PDB entry 4XMN | X-ray diffraction, 7.60 A resolution (low resolution: residue-level contacts below are approximate; hydrogen-bond / salt-bridge calls are withheld) | chains E and L of the 7 polymer chains in the assembly

[Chain E]
Name: Nucleoporin NUP120
Organism: Saccharomyces cerevisiae (strain ATCC 204508 / S288c)
UniProtKB: P35729 (NU120_YEAST); numbering as in UniProt (aligned over 1-1037)
Chain sequence (1045 residues; each row starts with the number of its first residue; numbers below 1 keep their minus sign (Met-7 is residue -7)):
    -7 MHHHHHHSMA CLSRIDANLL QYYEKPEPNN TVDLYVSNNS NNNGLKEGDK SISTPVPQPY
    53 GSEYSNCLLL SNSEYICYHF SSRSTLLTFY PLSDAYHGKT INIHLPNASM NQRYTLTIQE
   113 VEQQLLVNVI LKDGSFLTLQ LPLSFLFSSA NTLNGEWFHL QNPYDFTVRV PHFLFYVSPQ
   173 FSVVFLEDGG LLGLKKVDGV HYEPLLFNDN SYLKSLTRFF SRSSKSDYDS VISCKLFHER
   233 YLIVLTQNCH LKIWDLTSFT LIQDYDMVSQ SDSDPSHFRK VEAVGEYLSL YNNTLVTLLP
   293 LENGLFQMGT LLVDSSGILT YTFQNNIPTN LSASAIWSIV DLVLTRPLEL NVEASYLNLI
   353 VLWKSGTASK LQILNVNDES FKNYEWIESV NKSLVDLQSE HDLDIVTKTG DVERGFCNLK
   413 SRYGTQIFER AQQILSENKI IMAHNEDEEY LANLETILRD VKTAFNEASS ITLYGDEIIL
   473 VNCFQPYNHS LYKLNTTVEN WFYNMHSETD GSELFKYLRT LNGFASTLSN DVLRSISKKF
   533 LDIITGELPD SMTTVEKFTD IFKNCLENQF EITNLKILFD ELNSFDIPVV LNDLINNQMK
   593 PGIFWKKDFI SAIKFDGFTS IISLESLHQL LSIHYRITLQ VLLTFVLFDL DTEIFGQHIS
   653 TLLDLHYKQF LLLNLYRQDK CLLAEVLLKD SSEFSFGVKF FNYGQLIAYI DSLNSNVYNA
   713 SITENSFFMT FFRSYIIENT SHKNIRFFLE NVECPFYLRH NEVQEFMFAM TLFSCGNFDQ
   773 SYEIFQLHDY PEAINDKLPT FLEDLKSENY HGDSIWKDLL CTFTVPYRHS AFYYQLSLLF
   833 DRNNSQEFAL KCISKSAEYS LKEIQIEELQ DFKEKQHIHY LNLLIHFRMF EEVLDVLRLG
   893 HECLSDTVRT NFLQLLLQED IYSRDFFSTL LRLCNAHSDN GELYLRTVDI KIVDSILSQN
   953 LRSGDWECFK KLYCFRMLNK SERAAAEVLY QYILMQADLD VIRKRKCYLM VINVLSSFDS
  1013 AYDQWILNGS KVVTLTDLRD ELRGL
Not modelled in the structure: -7 to 1, 30-52, 306-310, 712-714, 727-732, 747-753, 767-769, 782-806, 819-820, 834-837, 854-861, 880-883, 896-900, 914-916, 932-942, 956-959, 972-975, 988-993, 1009-1024, 1037
Construct notes: initiating methionine (-7); expression tag (-6 to 0)
Swiss-Prot annotation at these positions:
  - region: Leu131 to Leu152 (Leucine-zipper 1), Leu290 to Leu311 (Leucine-zipper 2)
  - modified residue: Thr417 (Phosphothreonine)

[Chain L]
Name: Antibody 87 light chain
Organism: synthetic construct
Notes: antibody fragment or engineered binder
Chain sequence (217 residues; numbered 1 to 217; the number before each row is that of its first residue):
     1 MASDIQMTQS PSSLSASVGD RVTITCRASQ SVSSAVAWYQ QKPGKAPKLL IYSASSLYSG
    61 VPSRFSGSRS GTDFTLTISS LQPEDFATYY CQQSSSSLIT FGQGTKVEIK RTVAAPSVFI
   121 FPPSDSQLKS GTASVVCLLN NFYPREAKVQ WKVDNALQSG NSQESVTEQD SKDSTYSLSS
   181 TLTLSKADYE KHKVYACEVT HQGLSSPVTK SFNRGEC
Not modelled in the structure: 1-3, 94-98
Cystine bridges: Cys26-Cys91, Cys137-Cys197

[Chain E / chain L interface]
Contacting residue pairs (15; chain E residue first):
  Ala325(E) with Ser59(L)
  Ser326(E) with Ser59(L)
  Ser391(E) with Ser33(L)
  Glu392(E) with Ser33(L); Ser34(L); Ser53(L)
  Asp394(E) with Ser33(L)
  Ala444(E) with Gly71(L)
  Asn445(E) with Ser70(L)
  Thr448(E) with Arg69(L); Ser70(L); Gly71(L)
  Arg451(E) with Ser34(L); Arg69(L)
  Asp452(E) with Arg69(L)
Also at the interface, not in a pair above, chain E (11 interface residues in all): Glu447
Also at the interface, not in a pair above, chain L (9 interface residues in all): Gly60, Thr72

[Summary]
11 residues of chain E and 9 residues of chain L are in contact.
Chain E is Nucleoporin NUP120 (Saccharomyces cerevisiae (strain ATCC 204508 / S288c)) and chain L is Antibody
87 light chain (synthetic construct); the structure, Structure of the yeast coat nucleoporin complex, space
group P212121, was determined by X-ray diffraction together with 4XMM from the same study.
